PDB entry 8TL5 | electron microscopy, 3.30 A resolution | chains I and J of the 12 polymer chains in the assembly

# Chain I
Molecule: HERH-c.01 FAB HEAVY CHAIN
Source organism: Homo sapiens
Notes: antibody fragment or engineered binder
Chain sequence (237 residues; row label = number of the first residue in the row; a row labelled like 82A-82C holds insertion residues (82A, then the next letters in order)):
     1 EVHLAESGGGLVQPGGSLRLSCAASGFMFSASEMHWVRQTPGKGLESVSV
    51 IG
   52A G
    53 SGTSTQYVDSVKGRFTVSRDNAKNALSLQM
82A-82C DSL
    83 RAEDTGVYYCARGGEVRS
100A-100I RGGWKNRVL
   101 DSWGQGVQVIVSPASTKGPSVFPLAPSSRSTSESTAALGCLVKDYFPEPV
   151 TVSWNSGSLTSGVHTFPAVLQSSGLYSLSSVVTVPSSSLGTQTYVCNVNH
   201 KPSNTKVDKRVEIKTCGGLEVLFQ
Unresolved in the structure: 114-224
Disulfide bonds: Cys22-Cys92

# Chain J
Molecule: HERH-c.01 FAB LIGHT CHAIN
Source organism: Homo sapiens
Notes: antibody fragment or engineered binder
Chain sequence (214 residues; row label = number of the first residue in the row):
     1 DIQMTQSPSSLSASVGDRVTITCQTSQPVNLWVAWYQQKPGKAPNLLIFG
    51 ASTLQSGVPSRFSGSGAGTEFILTISNLQPEDFGTYFCQQHHNFPWTFGQ
   101 GTKVDVKRTVAAPSVFIFPPSEDQVKSGTVSVVCLLNNFYPREASVKWKV
   151 DGALKTGNSQESVTEQDSKDNTYSLSSTLTLSSTEYQSHKVYACEVTHQG
   201 LSSPVTKSFNRGEC
Unresolved in the structure: 108-214
Disulfide bonds: Cys23-Cys88

# Interface between chain I and chain J
Residue-residue contacts - 34 pairs, chain I then chain J:
  His35(I) - Trp96(J)
  Gln39(I) - Gln38(J)  hydrogen bond
  Gly44(I) - Phe87(J)
  Leu45(I) - Pro44(J)  hydrophobic
  Leu45(I) - Phe98(J)
  Ser47(I) - Trp96(J)
  Val50(I) - Phe94(J)  hydrophobic
  Gln58(I) - Phe94(J)
  Tyr59(I) - Phe94(J)
  Val60(I) - Pro95(J)  hydrophobic
  Tyr91(I) - Gln38(J)
  Tyr91(I) - Ala43(J)  hydrophobic
  Val98(I) - Phe49(J)  hydrophobic
  Arg99(I) - Phe49(J)
  Ser100(I) - Trp32(J)
  Ser100(I) - Thr53(J)
  Arg100A(I) - Ser52(J)  hydrogen bond (side chain-backbone)
  Arg100A(I) - Thr53(J)
  Trp100D(I) - Trp32(J)  hydrophobic
  Asn100F(I) - Trp32(J)
  Asn100F(I) - His91(J)  hydrogen bond
  Arg100G(I) - His91(J)  hydrogen bond (backbone-side chain)
  Arg100G(I) - Trp96(J)
  Val100H(I) - Tyr36(J)
  Val100H(I) - Phe49(J)  hydrophobic
  Val100H(I) - His91(J)
  Leu100I(I) - Tyr36(J)
  Leu100I(I) - Gln89(J)
  Leu100I(I) - Trp96(J)  hydrophobic
  Asp101(I) - Gln55(J)  hydrogen bond
  Trp103(I) - Pro44(J)
  Trp103(I) - Phe98(J)  hydrophobic
  Gly104(I) - Ala43(J)
  Gln105(I) - Gly41(J)
Other interface residues (no listed pair), chain I (26 interface residues in all): Glu46, Asp61, Lys100E
Other interface residues (no listed pair), chain J (21 interface residues in all): Asp1, Ala34, Lys42, Leu46

# In short
Chain I and chain J form an interface of 26 and 21 residues respectively, with 5 hydrogen bonds. Among the
polar pairs are Gln39(I)-Gln38(J), Arg100A(I)-Ser52(J) and Asn100F(I)-His91(J).
Chain I is HERH-c.01 FAB HEAVY CHAIN and chain J is HERH-c.01 FAB LIGHT CHAIN, both from Homo sapiens; the
structure, CRYO-EM STRUCTURE OF HIV-1 BG505DS-SOSIP.664 ENV TRIMER BOUND TO HERH-c.01 FAB, was determined by
electron microscopy (same publication as 8TDX, 8TE7, 8TJR, 8TJS, 8TKC, 8TL2 and 5 further entries).
